7KIM - chains A and B of the 11 polymer chains in the assembly; structure by electron microscopy, 3.38 A resolution.

== Chain A (and B) ==
Molecule: DNA-directed RNA polymerase subunit alpha
Organism: Mycobacterium tuberculosis
Notes: EC 2.7.7.6; chain B of this document is another copy of the same molecule, construct and numbering; everything in this record applies to it too
UniProtKB: A5U8D3 (RPOA_MYCTA); residue numbers follow UniProt; this construct covers 1-347
Chain sequence (347 residues; row label = number of the first residue in the row):
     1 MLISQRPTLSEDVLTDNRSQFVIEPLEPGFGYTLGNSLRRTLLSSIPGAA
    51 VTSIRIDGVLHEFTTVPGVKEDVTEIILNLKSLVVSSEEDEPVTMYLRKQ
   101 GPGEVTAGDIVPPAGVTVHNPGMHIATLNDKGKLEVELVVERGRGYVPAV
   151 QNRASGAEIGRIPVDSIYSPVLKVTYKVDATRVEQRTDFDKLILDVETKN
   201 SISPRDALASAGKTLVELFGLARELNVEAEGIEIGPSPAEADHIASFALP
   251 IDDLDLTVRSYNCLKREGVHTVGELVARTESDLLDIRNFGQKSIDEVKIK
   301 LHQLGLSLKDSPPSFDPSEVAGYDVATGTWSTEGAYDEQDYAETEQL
Unresolved in the structure: 1, 227-347 (chain B: 238-347)

== Chain A / chain B interface ==
Contacting residue pairs - 59 pairs, chain A then chain B:
  L2(A) with D90(B); R142(B); R144(B)
  R6(A) with E217(B)
  P7(A) with L218(B), hydrophobic; L221(B)
  L9(A) with L221(B); A222(B), hydrophobic; L225(B), hydrophobic
  E27(A) with S44(B); R144(B)
  G29(A) with R40(B), hydrogen bond (backbone-side chain)
  F30(A) with T41(B); L218(B), hydrophobic
  T33(A) with N36(B); S37(B); R40(B)
  L34(A) with L218(B), hydrophobic; F219(B), hydrophobic
  S37(A) with T33(B), hydrogen bond (side chain-backbone); S37(B), hydrogen bond
  R40(A) with G29(B); Y32(B); T33(B)
  P47(A) with M1(B), hydrophobic; E230(B)
  R142(A) with E230(B), salt bridge
  R144(A) with E27(B), salt bridge; I232(B)
  E184(A) with Q151(B)
  R186(A) with A149(B)
  R205(A) with L225(B)
  D206(A) with N226(B)
  A209(A) with N226(B)
  S210(A) with E230(B), hydrogen bond (side chain-backbone); G231(B)
  K213(A) with R223(B); G231(B); I232(B)
  T214(A) with G231(B); I232(B), hydrogen bond (side chain-backbone)
  L215(A) with F219(B), hydrophobic
  V216(A) with V216(B), hydrophobic; F219(B); G220(B)
  E217(A) with I232(B); E233(B); I234(B), hydrogen bond (side chain-backbone)
  L218(A) with L34(B), hydrophobic
  F219(A) with L34(B), hydrophobic; L215(B), hydrophobic; F219(B), hydrophobic
  L221(A) with R6(B); P7(B); T8(B)
  R223(A) with K213(B); V216(B)
  L225(A) with L9(B), hydrophobic; E11(B)
Other interface residues (no listed pair), chain A (39 interface residues in all): T8, I23, L26, L38, S45, G143, G212, A222, N226
Other interface residues (no listed pair), chain B (47 interface residues in all): L2, I23, F30, P148, V150, L208, A209, A229, G235

== Summary ==
39 residues of chain A and 47 residues of chain B are in contact, with 6 hydrogen bonds and 2 salt bridges.
Polar contacts include R142(A)-E230(B), R144(A)-E27(B) and G29(A)-R40(B).
Both chains are DNA-directed RNA polymerase subunit alpha (Mycobacterium tuberculosis). Entry 7KIM
(Mycobacterium tuberculosis WT RNAP transcription closed promoter complex with WhiB7 transcription factor) was
determined by electron microscopy (same publication as 7KIF and 7KIN).
